PDB entry 7L8S | electron microscopy, 4.30 A resolution (low resolution: residue-level contacts below are approximate; hydrogen-bond / salt-bridge calls are withheld) | chains C and D of the 8 polymer chains in the assembly

[Chain C]
Molecule: BG505 SOSIP.v5.2(7S) - gp120
Source organism: Human immunodeficiency virus 1
Sequence (506 residues; numbered -1 to 506 plus 11 insertion-coded residues; 13 numbers in that range are skipped by the numbering (no residue carries them; nothing is unmodelled there); the number before each row is that of its first residue; a row labelled like 185A-185J holds insertion residues (185A, then the next letters in order); numbers below 1 keep their minus sign (Met-1 is residue -1)):
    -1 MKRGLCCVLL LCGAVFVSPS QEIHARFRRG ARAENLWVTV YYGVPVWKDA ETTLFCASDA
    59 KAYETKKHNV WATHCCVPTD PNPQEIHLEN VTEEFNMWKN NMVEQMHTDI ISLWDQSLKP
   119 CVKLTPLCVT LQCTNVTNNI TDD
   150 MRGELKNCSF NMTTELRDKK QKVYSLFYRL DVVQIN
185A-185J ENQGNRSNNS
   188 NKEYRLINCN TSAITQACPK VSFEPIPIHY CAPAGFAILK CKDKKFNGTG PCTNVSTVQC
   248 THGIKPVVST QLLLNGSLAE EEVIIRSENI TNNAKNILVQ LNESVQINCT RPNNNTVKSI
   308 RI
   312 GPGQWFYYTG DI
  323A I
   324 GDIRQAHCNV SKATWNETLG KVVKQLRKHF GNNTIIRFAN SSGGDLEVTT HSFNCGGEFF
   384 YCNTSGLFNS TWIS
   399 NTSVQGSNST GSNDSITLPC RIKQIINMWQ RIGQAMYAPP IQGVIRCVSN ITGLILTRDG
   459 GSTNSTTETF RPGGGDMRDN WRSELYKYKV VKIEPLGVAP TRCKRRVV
Disordered / not traced: -1 to 32, 59-65, 185A-185J, 399-409, 458-460, 506
Cystine bridges: Cys54-Cys73, Cys119-Cys205, Cys126-Cys196, Cys131-Cys157, Cys218-Cys247, Cys228-Cys239, Cys296-Cys331, Cys378-Cys445, Cys385-Cys418
Glycans and other covalent adducts: N-acetylglucosamine (NAG) linked to Asn88, Asn133, Asn156, Asn160, Asn197, Asn234, Asn241, Asn262, Asn276, Asn289, Asn295, Asn301, Asn332, Asn339, Asn355, Asn363, Asn386, Asn392, Asn448
From the paper describing this entry:
  - post-translational modification sites: Asn133, Asn137, Asn156

[Chain D]
Molecule: BG505 SOSIP.v5.2(7S) - gp41
Source organism: Human immunodeficiency virus 1
Sequence (145 residues; numbered 520 to 664; the number before each row is that of its first residue):
   520 LGFLGAAGST MGAASMTLTV QARNLLSGIV QQQSNLLRAP ECQQHLLKDT HWGIKQLQAR
   580 VLAVEHYLRD QQLLGIWGCS GKLICCTNVP WNSSWSNRNL SEIWDNMTWL QWDKEISNYT
   640 QIIYGLLEES QNQQEKNEQD LLELD
Disordered / not traced: 547-560, 662-664
Cystine bridges: Cys598-Cys604
Glycans and other covalent adducts: N-acetylglucosamine (NAG) linked to Asn611, Asn637

[Interface between chain C and chain D]
Residue-residue contacts (98; chain C residue first):
  Leu34(C) - Pro609(D)
  Leu34(C) - Trp610(D)
  Leu34(C) - Leu619(D)
  Trp35(C) - Thr606(D)
  Trp35(C) - Asn607(D)
  Trp35(C) - Val608(D)
  Trp35(C) - Pro609(D)
  Trp35(C) - Trp610(D)
  Val36(C) - Thr606(D)
  Val36(C) - Val608(D)
  Val36(C) - Pro609(D)
  Val36(C) - Trp610(D)
  Val36(C) - Trp614(D)
  Val36(C) - Ile642(D)
  Thr37(C) - Ile603(D)
  Thr37(C) - Cys604(D)
  Thr37(C) - Cys605(D)
  Val38(C) - Leu593(D)
  Val38(C) - Leu602(D)
  Val38(C) - Ile603(D)
  Val38(C) - Cys604(D)
  Val38(C) - Leu646(D)
  Tyr39(C) - Leu602(D)
  Tyr39(C) - Ile603(D)
  Tyr39(C) - Trp623(D)
  Tyr39(C) - Trp628(D)
  Tyr40(C) - Leu537(D)
  Tyr40(C) - Leu544(D)
  Tyr40(C) - Tyr586(D)
  Tyr40(C) - Gln590(D)
  Tyr40(C) - Leu602(D)
  Gly41(C) - Leu537(D)
  Gly41(C) - Gln540(D)
  Val42(C) - Leu537(D)
  Val42(C) - Trp628(D)
  Pro43(C) - Leu523(D)
  Pro43(C) - Ala525(D)
  Pro43(C) - Ala526(D)
  Pro43(C) - Gln540(D)
  Val44(C) - Trp628(D)
  Val44(C) - Leu629(D)
  Val44(C) - Asp632(D)
  Trp45(C) - Leu523(D)
  Trp45(C) - Ala526(D)
  Trp45(C) - Leu629(D)
  Thr51(C) - Lys574(D)
  Thr51(C) - Gln575(D)
  Leu52(C) - Gln575(D)
  Phe53(C) - Gln575(D)
  Thr71(C) - His564(D)
  His72(C) - His564(D)
  His72(C) - Leu565(D)
  His72(C) - Asp568(D)
  His72(C) - Trp571(D)
  Cys74(C) - Cys561(D)  disulfide
  Cys74(C) - Leu565(D)
  Val75(C) - Cys561(D)
  Ile84(C) - Gly521(D)
  Ile84(C) - Phe522(D)
  Ile84(C) - Gly524(D)
  Leu86(C) - Leu523(D)
  Glu87(C) - Gly527(D)
  Val89(C) - Ala526(D)
  Val89(C) - Gly527(D)
  Asp107(C) - Lys574(D)
  Ala221(C) - Leu544(D)
  Ala221(C) - Ser546(D)
  Ile491(C) - Phe522(D)
  Ile491(C) - Leu523(D)
  Pro493(C) - Leu544(D)
  Leu494(C) - Asp589(D)
  Leu494(C) - Leu593(D)
  Val496(C) - Trp610(D)
  Val496(C) - Trp628(D)
  Val496(C) - Trp631(D)
  Ala497(C) - Met530(D)
  Ala497(C) - Trp610(D)
  Ala497(C) - Trp623(D)
  Ala497(C) - Trp628(D)
  Ala497(C) - Trp631(D)
  Pro498(C) - Trp610(D)
  Pro498(C) - Leu619(D)
  Pro498(C) - Ile622(D)
  Pro498(C) - Trp623(D)
  Pro498(C) - Trp631(D)
  Thr499(C) - Trp623(D)
  Cys501(C) - Cys605(D)  disulfide
  Lys502(C) - Thr606(D)
  Lys502(C) - Asn607(D)
  Arg503(C) - Trp596(D)
  Arg503(C) - Cys598(D)
  Arg503(C) - Cys604(D)
  Arg503(C) - Cys605(D)
  Arg503(C) - Thr606(D)
  Arg503(C) - Asn607(D)
  Arg503(C) - Gln650(D)
  Val505(C) - Asn607(D)
  Val505(C) - Gln653(D)
Also at the interface, not in a pair above, chain C (42 interface residues in all): Asn88, Gly222, Thr244, Lys490, Gly495, Arg500
Also at the interface, not in a pair above, chain D (54 interface residues in all): Ala533, Thr536, Ala541, Asn543, Ala582, His585, Gly597, Ile635
Inter-chain disulfides: Cys74(C)-Cys561(D), Cys501(C)-Cys605(D)

[Overview]
42 residues of chain C and 54 residues of chain D are in contact, with 2 disulfide bonds. N-acetylglucosamine
is covalently linked to Asn88(C), Asn133(C), Asn156(C), Asn160(C), Asn197(C) and Asn234(C) and 13 more.
N-acetylglucosamine is covalently linked to Asn611(D) and Asn637(D). From the paper: modification sites
Asn133(C), Asn137(C) and Asn156(C).
Here chain C is BG505 SOSIP.v5.2(7S) - gp120 and chain D is BG505 SOSIP.v5.2(7S) - gp41, both from Human
immunodeficiency virus 1. Entry 7L8S (BG505 SOSIP.v5.2(7S) in complex with the polyclonal Fab pAbC-4 from
animal Rh.33172 (Wk38 time point)) was determined by electron microscopy, deposited together with 7L7T, 7L7U,
7L85, 7L86, 7L87, 7L88 and 15 further entries.
